PDB entry 5IH8 | X-ray diffraction, 1.85 A resolution | chain A

# Chain A
Name: Maternal embryonic leucine zipper kinase
Source organism: Homo sapiens
Notes: EC 2.7.11.1
UniProt: Q14680 (MELK_HUMAN); residue numbers follow UniProt; this construct covers 3-330
Amino-acid sequence (335 residues; each row starts with the number of its first residue):
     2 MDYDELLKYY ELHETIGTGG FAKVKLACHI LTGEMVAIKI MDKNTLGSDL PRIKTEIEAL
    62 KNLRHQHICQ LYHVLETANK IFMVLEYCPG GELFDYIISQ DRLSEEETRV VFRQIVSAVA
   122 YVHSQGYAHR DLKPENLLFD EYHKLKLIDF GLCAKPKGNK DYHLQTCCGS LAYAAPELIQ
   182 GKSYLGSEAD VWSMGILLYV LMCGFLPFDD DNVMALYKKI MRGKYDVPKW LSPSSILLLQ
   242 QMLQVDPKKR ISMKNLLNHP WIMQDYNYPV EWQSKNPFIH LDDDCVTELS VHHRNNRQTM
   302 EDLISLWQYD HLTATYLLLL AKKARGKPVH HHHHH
Unresolved in the structure: 20-22, 47-49, 157-170, 328-336
Construct notes: initiating methionine (2); expression tag (331-336)
Small-molecule neighbours: NVS-MELK1 (6BJ; N-[(pyridin-2-yl)methyl]-4-[4-(pyridin-4-yl)-1H-pyrazol-1-yl]benzamide): E15, I17, V25, L27, A38, K40, C70, L86, E87, Y88, C89, P90, L139, I149
Curated features (UniProtKB/Swiss-Prot):
  - region: L282 to L321 (UBA-like)
  - active site: D132 (Proton acceptor)
  - binding site (ATP): I17 to V25, K40
  - modified residue: T56 (Phosphothreonine), Y163 (Phosphotyrosine), T167 (Phosphothreonine), S171 (Phosphoserine), S253 (Phosphoserine)
  - mutagenesis: C29 (C29V: Abolishes dependence to reducing agents; when associated with V-70; A-89; A-154; A-168; A-169; A-204; A-286 and A-339), C70 (C70V: Abolishes dependence to reducing agents; when associated with V-29; A-89; A-154; A-168; A-169; A-204; A-286 and A-339), C89 (C89A: Abolishes dependence to reducing agents; when associated with V-29; V-70; A-154; A-168; A-169; A-204; A-286 and A-339), D150 (D150A: Abolishes enzymatic activity), C154 (C154A: Abolishes dependence to reducing agents; when associated with V-29; V-70; A-89; A-168; A-169; A-204; A-286 and A-339), Y163 (Y163F: Abolishes autophosphorylation on tyrosine but still active on exogenous substrates), T167 (T167A: Abolishes activation of serine/threonine-protein kinase activity and has only weak activity; T167D/E: Phosphomimetic mutant that has similar kinase activity as wild-type), C168 (C168A: Abolishes dependence to reducing agents; when associated with V-29; V-70; A-89; A-154; A-169; A-204; A-286 and A-339), C169 (C169A: Abolishes dependence to reducing agents; when associated with V-29; V-70; A-89; A-154; A-168; A-204; A-286 and A-339), S171 (S171A: Abolishes activation of serine/threonine-protein kinase activity and has only weak activity; S171D: Inactive), C204 (C204A: Abolishes dependence to reducing agents; when associated with V-29; V-70; A-89; A-154; A-168; A-169; A-286 and A-339), D283 to D285 (Inactive), 1 further mutagenesis entry in UniProt

# In short
Chain A binds NVS-MELK1. UniProt lists active-site residue D132, 10 ATP-binding residues and 15 mutagenesis
sites.
Chain A is Maternal embryonic leucine zipper kinase (Homo sapiens); the structure, MELK in complex with
NVS-MELK1, was determined by X-ray diffraction, deposited together with 5IH9, 5IHA and 5IHC.
